1QL4 - chain A; structure by X-ray diffraction, 1.50 A resolution.

== Chain A ==
Molecule: Cytochrome C552
Organism: Paracoccus denitrificans
Notes: fragment: soluble domain
UniProtKB: P54820 (C552_PARDE); residues 2-100 here correspond to UniProt positions 78-176 (UniProt number = residue number + 76)
Sequence (99 residues; numbered 2 to 100; the number before each row is that of its first residue):
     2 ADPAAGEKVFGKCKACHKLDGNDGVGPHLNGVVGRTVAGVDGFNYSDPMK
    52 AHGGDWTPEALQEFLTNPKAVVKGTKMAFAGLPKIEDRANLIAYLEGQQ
Covalent attachments: heme c (HEC) linked to Cys-14, Cys-17
Metal / ion sites: heme c Fe: His-18, Met-78
Ligand contacts: heme c (HEC): Lys-13, His-18, Val-26, Gly-27, Pro-28, Leu-30, Val-33, Arg-36, Thr-37, Val-38, Ala-39, Gly-40, Val-41, Phe-44, Tyr-46, Ser-47, Met-50, Trp-57, Leu-62, Phe-65, Leu-66, Thr-76, Lys-77, Met-78, Ala-79, Phe-80, Leu-83, Leu-92, Leu-96
Swiss-Prot annotation at these positions:
  - binding site (heme c): Cys-14, Cys-17, His-18, Met-50, Met-78

== Summary ==
Covalently linked heme c: at Cys-17. His-18 and Met-78 coordinate a heme c Fe ion. Curated annotation
(UniProt) lists 5 heme c-binding residues.
Chain A is Cytochrome C552 (Paracoccus denitrificans); the structure, Structure of the soluble domain of
cytochrome c552 from Paracoccus denitrificans in the oxidised state, was determined by X-ray diffraction
together with 1QL3 from the same study.
